Entry 5VOV (electron microscopy, 7.70 A resolution (low resolution: residue-level contacts below are approximate; hydrogen-bond / salt-bridge calls are withheld)); this record covers chains B and C of the 8 polymer chains in the assembly.

Chain B (and C):
Name: Glutamate receptor 2
Organism: Rattus norvegicus
Notes: chain C of this document is another copy of the same molecule, construct and numbering; everything in this record applies to it too
UniProt: P19491 (GRIA2_RAT); the construct has insertions or renumbered stretches relative to UniProt, so the offset changes along the chain: -20 to 847 = UniProt 1-868; 854-868 = UniProt 869-883
Chain sequence (889 residues; each row starts with the number of its first residue; numbers below 1 keep their minus sign (Met-20 is residue -20)):
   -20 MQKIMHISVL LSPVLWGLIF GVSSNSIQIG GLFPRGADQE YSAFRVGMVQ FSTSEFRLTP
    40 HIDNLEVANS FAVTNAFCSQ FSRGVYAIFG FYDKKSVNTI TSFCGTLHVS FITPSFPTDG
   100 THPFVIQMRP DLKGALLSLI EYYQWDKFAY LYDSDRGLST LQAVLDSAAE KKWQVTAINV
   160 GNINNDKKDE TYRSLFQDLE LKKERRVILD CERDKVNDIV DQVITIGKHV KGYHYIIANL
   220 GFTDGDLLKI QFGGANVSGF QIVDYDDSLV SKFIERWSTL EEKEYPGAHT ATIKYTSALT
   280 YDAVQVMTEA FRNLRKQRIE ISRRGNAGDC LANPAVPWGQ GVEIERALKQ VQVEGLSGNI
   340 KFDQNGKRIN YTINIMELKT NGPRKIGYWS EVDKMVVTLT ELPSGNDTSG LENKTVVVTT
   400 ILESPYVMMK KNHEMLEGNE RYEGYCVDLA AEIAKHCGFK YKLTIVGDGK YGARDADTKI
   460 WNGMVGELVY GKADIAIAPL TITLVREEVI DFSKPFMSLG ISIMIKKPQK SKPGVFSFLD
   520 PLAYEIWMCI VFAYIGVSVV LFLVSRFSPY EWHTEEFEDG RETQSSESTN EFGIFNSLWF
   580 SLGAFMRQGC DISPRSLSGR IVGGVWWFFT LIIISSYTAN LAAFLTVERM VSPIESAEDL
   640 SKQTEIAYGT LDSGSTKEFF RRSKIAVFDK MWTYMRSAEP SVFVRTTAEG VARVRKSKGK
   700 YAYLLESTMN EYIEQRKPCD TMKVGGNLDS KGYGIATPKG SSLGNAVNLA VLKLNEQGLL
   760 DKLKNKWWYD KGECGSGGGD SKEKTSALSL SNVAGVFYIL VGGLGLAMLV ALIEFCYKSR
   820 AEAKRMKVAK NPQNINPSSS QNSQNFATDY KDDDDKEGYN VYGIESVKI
Disordered / not traced: -20 to 391, 546-565, 587-589, 775-784, 827-868 (chain C: -20 to 391, 546-565, 587-589, 775-786, 827-868)
Sequence notes: conflict Arg586 (Gln607 in P19491), Asp854 (Tyr869 in P19491); insertion (848-853)
Swiss-Prot annotation at these positions:
  - region: Ala846, Thr847, Lys855 to Gly862 (Required for interaction with IQSEC1)
  - binding site (L-glutamate): Pro478, Thr480, Arg485, Ser654, Thr655, Glu705
  - site: Arg453 (Interaction with the cone snail toxin Con-ikot-ikot), Ile633 (Crucial to convey clamshell closure to channel opening), Arg660 (Interaction with the cone snail toxin Con-ikot-ikot), Lys752 (Interaction with the cone snail toxin Con-ikot-ikot)
  - modified residue: Ser662 (Phosphoserine), Ser696 (Phosphoserine), Ser839 (Phosphoserine), Ser842 (Phosphoserine), Tyr861 (Phosphotyrosine), Ser865 (Phosphoserine)
  - lipidation (S-palmitoyl cysteine): Cys589, Cys815
  - glycosylation (N-linked (GlcNAc...) asparagine): Asn235, Asn349, Asn385, Asn392

How chain B and chain C interact:
Residue-residue contacts (9):
  Leu483(B) - Glu755(C)
  Pro520(B) - Leu787(C)
  Ser597(B) - Ala806(C)
  Trp606(B) - Met585(C)
  Ala618(B) - Ala621(C)
  Ala622(B) - Thr625(C)
  Lys663(B) - Gln756(C)
  Lys663(B) - Gly757(C)
  Ser729(B) - Ser729(C)
Other interface residues (no listed pair), chain B (12 interface residues in all): Glu487, Ile591, Phe607, Val626
Other interface residues (no listed pair), chain C (13 interface residues in all): Asp590, Met629, Asp760, Ala810

In short:
The interface between chain B and chain C involves 12 residues on one side and 13 on the other. From UniProt:
6 L-glutamate-binding residues on chain B.
Both chains are Glutamate receptor 2 (Rattus norvegicus). Entry 5VOV (Structure of AMPA receptor-TARP complex)
was determined by electron microscopy, deposited together with 5VOT and 5VOU.
